3FNE - chains A and B of the 4 polymer chains in the assembly; structure by X-ray diffraction, 1.98 A resolution.

== Chain A (and B) ==
Molecule: Enoyl-[acyl-carrier-protein] reductase [NADH]
From: Mycobacterium tuberculosis
Notes: EC 1.3.1.9; chain B of this document is another copy of the same molecule, construct and numbering; everything in this record applies to it too
UniProtKB: P0A5Y6 (INHA_MYCTU); residue numbers follow UniProt; this construct covers 1-269
Sequence (269 residues; row label = number of the first residue in the row):
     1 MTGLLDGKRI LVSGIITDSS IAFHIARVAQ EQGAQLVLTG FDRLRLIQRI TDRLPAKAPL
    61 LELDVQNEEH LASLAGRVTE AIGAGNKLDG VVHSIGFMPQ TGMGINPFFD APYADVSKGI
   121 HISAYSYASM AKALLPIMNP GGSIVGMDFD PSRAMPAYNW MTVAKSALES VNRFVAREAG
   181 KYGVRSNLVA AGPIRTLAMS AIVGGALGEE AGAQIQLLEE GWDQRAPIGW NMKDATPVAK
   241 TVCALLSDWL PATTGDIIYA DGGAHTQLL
Disordered / not traced: 1 (chain B: 1, 199-212)
Residues lining bound ligands:
  - 8PC (2-(2,4-dichlorophenoxy)-5-(pyridin-2-ylmethyl)phenol): Gly96, Phe97, Met98, Met103, Phe149, Tyr158, Met161, Lys165, Pro193, Ala198, Met199, Ile215, Leu218, Glu219
  - NAD (nicotinamide-adenine-dinucleotide): Gly14, Ile15, Ile16, Ser20, Ile21, Phe41, Leu63, Asp64, Val65, Ser94, Ile95, Gly96, Phe97, Ile122, Met147, Asp148, Phe149, Tyr158, Lys165, Ala191, Gly192, Pro193, Ile194, Thr196, Ala198
From the paper describing this entry:
  - binding site for 8PC: Phe149, Tyr158, Glu219
  - conformationally variable residues (side-chain flip): Leu218, Glu219
  - binding site for 8PC: Phe97, Met103 (from molecular simulation)

== Chain A / chain B interface ==
Pairs across the interface (68):
  Phe108(A) - Phe174(B)  hydrophobic
  Phe108(A) - Glu178(B)
  Phe109(A) - Ala128(B)
  Phe109(A) - Ala131(B)  hydrophobic
  Phe109(A) - Lys132(B)  hydrogen bond (backbone-side chain)
  Phe109(A) - Leu135(B)  hydrophobic
  Phe109(A) - Glu178(B)
  Asp110(A) - Lys132(B)  salt bridge
  Ala111(A) - Tyr125(B)  hydrogen bond (backbone-side chain)
  Pro112(A) - Tyr125(B)
  Tyr113(A) - Ser117(B)  hydrogen bond (side chain-backbone)
  Tyr113(A) - Ile120(B)
  Tyr113(A) - His121(B)  hydrogen bond (side chain-backbone)
  Tyr113(A) - Tyr125(B)  hydrophobic
  Val116(A) - Tyr125(B)  hydrophobic
  Ser117(A) - Tyr113(B)  hydrogen bond (backbone-side chain)
  Ser117(A) - Ser117(B)  hydrogen bond
  Ile120(A) - Tyr113(B)
  Ile120(A) - Ile120(B)  hydrophobic
  His121(A) - Tyr113(B)  hydrogen bond (backbone-side chain)
  Tyr125(A) - Ala111(B)  hydrogen bond (side chain-backbone)
  Tyr125(A) - Pro112(B)
  Tyr125(A) - Tyr113(B)  hydrophobic
  Tyr125(A) - Val116(B)  hydrophobic
  Tyr125(A) - Trp160(B)  hydrophobic
  Ala128(A) - Phe109(B)
  Lys132(A) - Phe109(B)
  Lys132(A) - Asp110(B)  salt bridge
  Leu135(A) - Phe109(B)  hydrophobic
  Pro151(A) - Ser170(B)
  Pro151(A) - Arg173(B)  hydrogen bond (backbone-side chain)
  Ser152(A) - Arg173(B)  hydrogen bond (backbone-side chain)
  Arg153(A) - Arg173(B)
  Ala154(A) - Arg173(B)
  Ala154(A) - Phe174(B)  hydrophobic
  Ala154(A) - Arg177(B)
  Met155(A) - Phe174(B)
  Met155(A) - Arg177(B)
  Pro156(A) - Arg177(B)
  Asn159(A) - Phe174(B)
  Trp160(A) - Tyr125(B)  hydrophobic
  Trp160(A) - Ala128(B)  hydrophobic
  Trp160(A) - Val171(B)  hydrophobic
  Thr162(A) - Ser170(B)
  Thr162(A) - Phe174(B)
  Val163(A) - Ala167(B)
  Val163(A) - Ser170(B)
  Val163(A) - Val171(B)  hydrophobic
  Ser166(A) - Ser166(B)
  Ser166(A) - Ser170(B)  hydrogen bond
  Ala167(A) - Val163(B)
  Ser170(A) - Pro151(B)
  Ser170(A) - Thr162(B)
  Ser170(A) - Val163(B)
  Ser170(A) - Ser166(B)  hydrogen bond
  Val171(A) - Trp160(B)  hydrophobic
  Val171(A) - Val163(B)  hydrophobic
  Arg173(A) - Pro151(B)  hydrogen bond (side chain-backbone)
  Arg173(A) - Ser152(B)  hydrogen bond (side chain-backbone)
  Arg173(A) - Arg153(B)
  Arg173(A) - Ala154(B)
  Phe174(A) - Phe108(B)  hydrophobic
  Phe174(A) - Ala154(B)  hydrophobic
  Phe174(A) - Met155(B)
  Phe174(A) - Asn159(B)
  Phe174(A) - Thr162(B)
  Arg177(A) - Pro156(B)
  Glu178(A) - Phe109(B)
Other interface residues (no listed pair), chain A (35 interface residues in all): Ala131, Val175, Gln214
Other interface residues (no listed pair), chain B (34 interface residues in all): Val175

== Summary ==
35 residues of chain A face 34 of chain B across their interface; the contacts include 14 hydrogen bonds and 2
salt bridges. Polar contacts include Asp110(A)-Lys132(B), Phe109(A)-Lys132(B) and Ala111(A)-Tyr125(B). From
the paper: a binding site for 8PC at Phe149(A), Tyr158(A) and Glu219(A) among others; conformational
variability at Leu218(A) and Glu219(A).
Chain A and chain B are both Enoyl-[acyl-carrier-protein] reductase [NADH] (Mycobacterium tuberculosis); the
structure, Crystal structure of InhA bound to triclosan derivative 17, was determined by X-ray diffraction
(same publication as 3FNF, 3FNG and 3FNH).
